PDB entry 8VOJ | electron microscopy, 3.77 A resolution | chains C and D of the 4 polymer chains in the assembly

# Chain C
Molecule: Histone deacetylase 1
Organism: Homo sapiens
Notes: EC 3.5.1.98, 3.5.1.-
UniProt: Q13547 (HDAC1_HUMAN); residue numbers follow UniProt; this construct covers 1-482
Amino-acid sequence (482 residues; numbered 1 to 482; the number before each row is that of its first residue):
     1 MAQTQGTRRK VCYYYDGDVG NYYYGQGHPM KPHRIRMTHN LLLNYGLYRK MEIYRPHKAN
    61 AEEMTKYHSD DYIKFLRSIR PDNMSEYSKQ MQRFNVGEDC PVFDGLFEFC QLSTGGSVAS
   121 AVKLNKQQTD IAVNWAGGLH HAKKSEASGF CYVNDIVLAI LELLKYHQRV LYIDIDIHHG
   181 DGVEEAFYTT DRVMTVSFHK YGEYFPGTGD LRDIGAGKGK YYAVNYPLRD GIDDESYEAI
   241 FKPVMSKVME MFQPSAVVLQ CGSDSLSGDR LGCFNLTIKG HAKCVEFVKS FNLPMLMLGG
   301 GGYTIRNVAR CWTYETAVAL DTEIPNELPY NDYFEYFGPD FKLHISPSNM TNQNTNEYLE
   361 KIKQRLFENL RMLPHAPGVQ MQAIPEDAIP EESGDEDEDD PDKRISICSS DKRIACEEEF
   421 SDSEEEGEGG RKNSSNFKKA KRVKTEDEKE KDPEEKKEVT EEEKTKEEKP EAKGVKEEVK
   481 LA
Disordered / not traced: 1-7, 377-482
Curated features (UniProtKB/Swiss-Prot):
  - active site: His141
  - binding site (1D-myo-inositol 1,4,5,6-tetrakisphosphate): Gly27, Lys31, Arg270
  - binding site (Zn(2+)): Asp176, His178, Asp264
  - modified residue: Lys74 (N6-acetyllysine), Lys220 (N6-acetyllysine), Cys261 (S-nitrosocysteine), Cys273 (S-nitrosocysteine), Ser393 (Phosphoserine), Ser406 (Phosphoserine), Ser409 (Phosphoserine), Ser421 (Phosphoserine), Ser423 (Phosphoserine), Lys432 (N6-methylated lysine)
  - cross-link (Glycyl lysine isopeptide (Lys-Gly)): Lys74 (interchain with G-Cter in SUMO2), Lys438 (interchain with G-Cter in SUMO2), Lys444 (interchain with G-Cter in SUMO), Lys456 (interchain with G-Cter in SUMO2), Lys457 (interchain with G-Cter in SUMO2), Lys473 (interchain with G-Cter in SUMO2), Lys476 (interchain with G-Cter in SUMO), Lys480 (interchain with G-Cter in SUMO2)
Bound ions: Zn2+: Asp176, His178, Asp264
Residues lining bound ligands:
  - A1ACV ((1r,4r)-N~1~-[(7P)-2-benzyl-7-(2-methyl-2H-tetrazol-5-yl)-9H-pyrimido[4,5-b]indol-4-yl]cyclohexane-1,4-diamine): Glu98, Asp99, His141, Gly149, Phe150, His178, Phe205, Leu271, Tyr303
  - inositol hexakisphosphate (IHP): Tyr23, Gln26, Gly27, His28, Lys31, Arg270, Ile305, Arg306, Tyr336
From the paper describing this entry:
  - binding site for A1ACV: Glu98, Phe150, Phe205, Leu271
  - binding site for inositol hexakisphosphate: Lys31, Arg270, Arg306, Tyr336
  - mutagenesis - D99G: decreased binding to Isoform 2 of Kelch repeat and BTB domain-containing protein 4

# Chain D
Molecule: REST corepressor 1
Organism: Homo sapiens
UniProt: Q9UKL0 (RCOR1_HUMAN); residues -18 to 381 here correspond to UniProt positions 86-485 (UniProt number = residue number + 104)
Amino-acid sequence (401 residues; row label = number of the first residue in the row; numbers below 1 keep their minus sign (Met-19 is residue -19)):
   -19 MSWEEGSSGS SSDEEHGGGG MRVGPQYQAV VPDFDPAKLA RRSQERDNLG MLVWSPNQNL
    41 SEAKLDEYIA IAKEKHGYNM EQALGMLFWH KHNIEKSLAD LPNFTPFPDE WTVEDKVLFE
   101 QAFSFHGKTF HRIQQMLPDK SIASLVKFYY SWKKTRTKTS VMDRHARKQK REREESEDEL
   161 EEANGNNPID IEVDQNKESK KEVPPTETVP QVKKEKHSTQ AKNRAKRKPP KGMFLSQEDV
   221 EAVSANATAA TTVLRQLDME LVSVKRQIQN IKQTNSALKE KLDGGIEPYR LPEVIQKCNA
   281 RWTTEEQLLA VQAIRKYGRD FQAISDVIGN KSVVQVKNFF VNYRRRFNID EVLQEWEAEH
   341 GKEETNGPSN QKPVKSPDNS IKMPEEEDEA PVLDVRYASA S
Disordered / not traced: -19 to 0, 135-381
Sequence notes: initiating methionine (-19)
Curated features (UniProtKB/Swiss-Prot):
  - modified residue (Phosphoserine): Ser23, Ser156, Ser356
  - cross-link (Glycyl lysine isopeptide (Lys-Gly)): Lys18 (interchain with G-Cter in SUMO2), Lys193 (interchain with G-Cter in SUMO2), Lys362 (interchain with G-Cter in SUMO2)
Residues lining bound ligands: inositol hexakisphosphate (IHP): Lys108, Tyr129, Tyr130, Lys133
From the paper describing this entry:
  - binding site for inositol hexakisphosphate: Lys108, Tyr129, Tyr130, Lys133

# Chain C / chain D interface
Pairs across the interface (70):
  Arg8(C) - Gln38(D)
  Asn21(C) - Ala123(D)
  Asn21(C) - Val126(D)
  Asn21(C) - Lys127(D)
  Tyr23(C) - Lys108(D)
  Tyr23(C) - Phe110(D)  hydrophobic
  Tyr23(C) - Val126(D)  hydrophobic
  Tyr23(C) - Tyr130(D)
  Gln26(C) - Lys108(D)
  Lys31(C) - Tyr130(D)
  His33(C) - Tyr130(D)
  Arg36(C) - Lys127(D)
  Leu43(C) - Met60(D)
  Tyr48(C) - Trp34(D)  hydrogen bond (backbone-side chain)
  Arg49(C) - Trp34(D)
  Arg49(C) - Pro36(D)
  Arg49(C) - Glu42(D)
  Arg49(C) - Leu45(D)
  Arg49(C) - Asp46(D)  salt bridge
  Arg49(C) - Ile49(D)
  Met51(C) - Trp34(D)
  Glu52(C) - Trp34(D)
  Glu52(C) - Pro36(D)
  Ile53(C) - Val33(D)  hydrogen bond (backbone-backbone)
  Ile53(C) - Trp34(D)  hydrogen bond (backbone-backbone)
  Tyr54(C) - Met31(D)
  Tyr54(C) - Leu32(D)  hydrophobic
  Arg55(C) - Gly30(D)
  Arg55(C) - Met31(D)  hydrogen bond (backbone-backbone)
  His57(C) - Leu29(D)
  Tyr67(C) - Tyr7(D)  hydrogen bond (side chain-backbone)
  Tyr67(C) - Ala9(D)  hydrophobic
  Asp104(C) - Ile122(D)
  Ala119(C) - Leu29(D)
  Val122(C) - Arg26(D)
  Val122(C) - Asp27(D)
  Lys123(C) - Asn28(D)  hydrogen bond
  Lys126(C) - Ser23(D)  hydrogen bond (side chain-backbone)
  Lys126(C) - Gln24(D)
  Gln128(C) - Asn28(D)
  Lys143(C) - Arg2(D)
  Lys144(C) - Pro5(D)  hydrogen bond (side chain-backbone)
  Lys144(C) - Gln6(D)
  Lys144(C) - Tyr7(D)
  Lys144(C) - Gln8(D)  hydrogen bond (side chain-backbone)
  Leu161(C) - Pro12(D)
  Glu162(C) - Arg26(D)  salt bridge
  Lys165(C) - Pro12(D)
  Lys165(C) - Arg22(D)
  Tyr166(C) - Phe14(D)
  Tyr166(C) - Leu19(D)
  Tyr166(C) - Arg22(D)  hydrogen bond (side chain-backbone)
  Tyr166(C) - Ser23(D)
  Tyr166(C) - Arg26(D)
  His167(C) - Phe14(D)
  Gln168(C) - Phe14(D)
  Glu185(C) - Met1(D)
  Glu185(C) - Arg2(D)  salt bridge
  Glu185(C) - Tyr7(D)
  Glu185(C) - Gln8(D)
  Ala186(C) - Gln8(D)
  Ala186(C) - Ala9(D)  hydrogen bond (backbone-backbone)
  Tyr188(C) - Val3(D)  hydrophobic
  Thr189(C) - Gln8(D)
  Thr190(C) - Val11(D)
  Arg192(C) - Pro12(D)  hydrogen bond (side chain-backbone)
  Arg192(C) - Asp13(D)
  Arg192(C) - Phe14(D)
  Asp332(C) - Lys134(D)
  Tyr333(C) - Lys134(D)
Interface residues without a listed pair, chain C (48 interface residues in all): Lys50, Asn125, Glu146, Leu164, Asp181, Glu184, Phe187, Tyr330, Tyr336
Interface residues without a listed pair, chain D (45 interface residues in all): Val10, Ser35, Lys53, Glu61, Lys133

# In short
Chain C and chain D form an interface of 48 and 45 residues respectively, with 12 hydrogen bonds and 3 salt
bridges. Among the polar pairs are Arg49(C)-Asp46(D), Glu162(C)-Arg26(D) and Glu185(C)-Arg2(D). From the
paper: a binding site for inositol hexakisphosphate at Lys31(C), Arg270(C) and Lys108(D) among others; D99G of
chain C reduces binding to Isoform 2 of Kelch repeat and BTB domain-containing protein 4.
Here chain C is Histone deacetylase 1 and chain D is REST corepressor 1, both from Homo sapiens. Entry 8VOJ
(The Cryo-EM structure of LSD1-CoREST-HDAC1 in complex with KBTBD4 enhanced by UM171 and IP6) was determined
by electron microscopy together with 9DTG from the same study.
